8RWP - chain A; structure by X-ray diffraction, 1.19 A resolution.

Chain A:
Name: Carbapenem-hydrolyzing beta-lactamase KPC
From: Klebsiella pneumoniae
Notes: EC 3.5.2.6
Reference sequence: Q9F663 (BLKPC_KLEPN); the author numbering skips numbers that UniProt does not, so the offset changes along the chain: 25-57 = UniProt 25-57; 59-252 = UniProt 58-251; 254-295 = UniProt 252-293
Sequence (290 residues; numbered 4 to 295; 2 numbers in that range are skipped by the numbering (no residue carries them; nothing is unmodelled there); the number before each row is that of its first residue):
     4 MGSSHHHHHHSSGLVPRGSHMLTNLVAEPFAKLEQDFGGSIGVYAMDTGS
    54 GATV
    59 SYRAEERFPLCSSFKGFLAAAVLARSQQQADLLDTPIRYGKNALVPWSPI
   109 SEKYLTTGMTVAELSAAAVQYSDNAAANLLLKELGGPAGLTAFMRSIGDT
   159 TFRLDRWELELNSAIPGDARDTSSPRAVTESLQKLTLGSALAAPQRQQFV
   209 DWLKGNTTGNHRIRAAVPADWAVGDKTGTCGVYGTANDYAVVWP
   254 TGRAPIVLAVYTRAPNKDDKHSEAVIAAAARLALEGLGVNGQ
Not modelled in the structure: 4-22, 295
Sequence notes: initiating methionine (4); expression tag (5-24); engineered mutation Asp-89 (Gly88 in Q9F663)
Disulfides: Cys-69/Cys-238
Covalently attached groups: NXL104, bound form (NXL) linked to Ser-70; Avibactam (A1H3M) linked to Ser-70
Small-molecule neighbours: Avibactam / NXL104, bound form: Cys-69, Lys-73, Trp-105, Tyr-129, Ser-130, Asn-132, Glu-166, Leu-167, Asn-170, Thr-216, Lys-234, Thr-235, Gly-236, Thr-237, Cys-238
From the paper describing this entry:
  - mutagenesis - G89D (100-fold): decreased catalytic activity on meropenem
  - mutagenesis - G89D (10-fold): decreased catalytic activity on imipenem
  - mutagenesis - G89D (10-fold): decreased catalytic activity on cephalothin
  - mutagenesis - G89D: unchanged binding to meropenem
  - mutagenesis - G89D (10-fold): decreased binding to zidebactam
  - catalytic residues: Ser-70, Lys-73, Glu-166 (citing earlier work)

In short:
Ligands of chain A: Avibactam / NXL104, bound form. The paper reports catalytic residues Ser-70, Lys-73 and
Glu-166; G89D reduces catalytic activity on meropenem.
Chain A is Carbapenem-hydrolyzing beta-lactamase KPC (Klebsiella pneumoniae); the structure, KPC-2 G89D Mutant
in Complex with Avibactam, was determined by X-ray diffraction together with 8RWO, 8RWR, 8RWS and 8RWQ from
the same study.
